2AZ3 - chains B and C of the 3 polymer chains in the assembly; structure by X-ray diffraction, 2.20 A resolution.

# Chain B (and C)
Name: Nucleoside diphosphate kinase
From: Halobacterium salinarum
Notes: EC 2.7.4.6; chain C of this document is another copy of the same molecule, construct and numbering; everything in this record applies to it too
UniProtKB: P61136 (NDK_HALSA); residues 1-161 here = UniProt positions 1-161
Sequence (164 residues; each row starts with the number of its first residue; numbers below 1 keep their minus sign (Gly-2 is residue -2)):
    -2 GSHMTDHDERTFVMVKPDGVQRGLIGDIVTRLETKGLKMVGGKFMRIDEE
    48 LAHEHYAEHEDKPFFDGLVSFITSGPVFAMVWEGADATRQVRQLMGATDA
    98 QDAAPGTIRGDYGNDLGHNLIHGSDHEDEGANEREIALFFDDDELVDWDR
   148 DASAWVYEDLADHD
Unresolved in the structure: -2 to 4, 156-161 (chain C: -2 to 3, 157-161)
Construct notes: cloning artifact (-2 to 0)
Metal / ion sites: Mg2+: Glu55 (together with CDP)
Ligand contacts: CDP (cytidine-5'-diphosphate): Lys13, Tyr53, Glu55, His56, Phe61, Leu65, Arg89, Thr95, Arg106, Leu113, Gly114, Asn116, His119
Swiss-Prot annotation at these positions:
  - active site: His119 (Pros-phosphohistidine intermediate)
  - binding site (ATP): Lys13, Phe61, Arg89, Thr95, Arg106, Asn116

# How chain B and chain C interact
Pairs across the interface (35):
  Asp15(B) - Trp152(C)
  Gln18(B) - Trp152(C)
  Arg19(B) - Thr31(C)  hydrogen bond (side chain-backbone)
  Arg19(B) - Val153(C)
  Ser71(B) - Trp152(C)
  Ala97(B) - Lys32(C)
  Gln98(B) - Ala82(C)
  Gln98(B) - Asp83(C)
  Gln98(B) - Arg86(C)
  Gln98(B) - Gln87(C)  hydrogen bond (backbone-side chain)
  Gln98(B) - Gln90(C)
  Pro102(B) - Gln90(C)
  Pro102(B) - Gly103(C)
  Pro102(B) - Thr104(C)
  Arg106(B) - Lys32(C)
  Gly107(B) - Lys32(C)  hydrogen bond (backbone-side chain)
  Gly107(B) - Leu91(C)
  Asp108(B) - Thr31(C)
  Asp108(B) - Lys32(C)
  Tyr109(B) - Thr31(C)
  Tyr109(B) - Lys32(C)
  Gly110(B) - Lys32(C)  hydrogen bond (backbone-side chain)
  Asn111(B) - Lys32(C)
  Asn111(B) - Ala82(C)  hydrogen bond (side chain-backbone)
  Asn111(B) - Gln87(C)
  Asn111(B) - Val153(C)
  Asn111(B) - Tyr154(C)
  Asp112(B) - Val153(C)
  Asp112(B) - Tyr154(C)
  Asp112(B) - Glu155(C)  hydrogen bond (side chain-backbone)
  His115(B) - Ala151(C)
  His115(B) - Trp152(C)  hydrogen bond (side chain-backbone)
  His115(B) - Val153(C)
  His115(B) - Tyr154(C)
  His115(B) - Glu155(C)
Interface residues without a listed pair, chain B (20 interface residues in all): Pro14, Gly64, Phe68, Gly103, Gly114
Interface residues without a listed pair, chain C (18 interface residues in all): Gly33, Leu34, Pro102

# In short
20 residues of chain B face 18 of chain C across their interface; the contacts include 7 hydrogen bonds. Among
the polar pairs are Arg19(B)-Thr31(C), Gln98(B)-Gln87(C) and Gly107(B)-Lys32(C). Chain B binds CDP. From
UniProt: active-site residue His119(B) and 6 ATP-binding residues on chain B.
Both chains are Nucleoside diphosphate kinase (Halobacterium salinarum). Entry 2AZ3 (Structure of a halophilic
nucleoside diphosphate kinase from Halobacterium salinarum in complex with CDP) was determined by X-ray
diffraction, deposited together with 2AZ1.
